PDB entry 8WHX | electron microscopy, 2.80 A resolution | chains a and j of the 50 polymer chains in the assembly

Chain a:
Molecule: 16S rRNA
From: Mycolicibacterium smegmatis MC2 155
Sequence (1528 nucleotides; numbered 1 to 1528; the number before each row is that of its first residue):
     1 UUUUUGUUUGGAGAGUUUGAUCCUGGCUCAGGACGAACGCUGGCGGCGUG
    51 CUUAACACAUGCAAGUCGAACGGAAAGGCCCUUUCGGGGGUACUCGAGUG
   101 GCGAACGGGUGAGUAACACGUGGGUGAUCUGCCCUGCACUUUGGGAUAAG
   151 CCUGGGAAACUGGGUCUAAUACCGAAUACACCCUGCUGGUCGCAUGGCCU
   201 GGUAGGGGAAAGCUUUUGCGGUGUGGGAUGGGCCCGCGGCCUAUCAGCUU
   251 GUUGGUGGGGUGAUGGCCUACCAAGGCGACGACGGGUAGCCGGCCUGAGA
   301 GGGUGACCGGCCACACUGGGACUGAGAUACGGCCCAGACUCCUACGGGAG
   351 GCAGCAGUGGGGAAUAUUGCACAAUGGGCGCAAGCCUGAUGCAGCGACGC
   401 CGCGUGAGGGAUGACGGCCUUCGGGUUGUAAACCUCUUUCAGCACAGACG
   451 AAGCGCAAGUGACGGUAUGUGCAGAAGAAGGACCGGCCAACUACGUGCCA
   501 GCAGCCGCGGUAAUACGUAGGGUCCGAGCGUUGUCCGGAAUUACUGGGCG
   551 UAAAGAGCUCGUAGGUGGUUUGUCGCGUUGUUCGUGAAAACUCACAGCUU
   601 AACUGUGGGCGUGCGGGCGAUACGGGCAGACUAGAGUACUGCAGGGGAGA
   651 CUGGAAUUCCUGGUGUAGCGGUGGAAUGCGCAGAUAUCAGGAGGAACACC
   701 GGUGGCGAAGGCGGGUCUCUGGGCAGUAACUGACGCUGAGGAGCGAAAGC
   751 GUGGGGAGCGAACAGGAUUAGAUACCCUGGUAGUCCACGCCGUAAACGGU
   801 GGGUACUAGGUGUGGGUUUCCUUCCUUGGGAUCCGUGCCGUAGCUAACGC
   851 AUUAAGUACCCCGCCUGGGGAGUACGGCCGCAAGGCUAAAACUCAAAGGA
   901 AUUGACGGGGGCCCGCACAAGCGGCGGAGCAUGUGGAUUAAUUCGAUGCA
   951 ACGCGAAGAACCUUACCUGGGUUUGACAUGCACAGGACGCCGGCAGAGAU
  1001 GUCGGUUCCCUUGUGGCCUGUGUGCAGGUGGUGCAUGGCUGUCGUCAGCU
  1051 CGUGUCGUGAGAUGUUGGGUUAAGUCCCGCAACGAGCGCAACCCUUGUCU
  1101 CAUGUUGCCAGCACGUUAUGGUGGGGACUCGUGAGAGACUGCCGGGGUCA
  1151 ACUCGGAGGAAGGUGGGGAUGACGUCAAGUCAUCAUGCCCCUUAUGUCCA
  1201 GGGCUUCACACAUGCUACAAUGGCCGGUACAAAGGGCUGCGAUGCCGUGA
  1251 GGUGGAGCGAAUCCUUUCAAAGCCGGUCUCAGUUCGGAUCGGGGUCUGCA
  1301 ACUCGACCCCGUGAAGUCGGAGUCGCUAGUAAUCGCAGAUCAGCAACGCU
  1351 GCGGUGAAUACGUUCCCGGGCCUUGUACACACCGCCCGUCACGUCAUGAA
  1401 AGUCGGUAACACCCGAAGCCGGUGGCCUAACCCUUGUGGAGGGAGCCGUC
  1451 GAAGGUGGGAUCGGCGAUUGGGACGAAGUCGUAACAAGGUAGCCGUACCG
  1501 GAAGGUGCGGCUGGAUCACCUCCUUUCU
Disordered / not traced: 1-8, 1524-1528

Chain j:
Protein: 30S ribosomal protein S9
From: Mycolicibacterium smegmatis MC2 155
Reference sequence: A0QSP9 (RS9_MYCS2); numbering as in UniProt (aligned over 1-150)
Chain sequence (150 residues; row label = number of the first residue in the row):
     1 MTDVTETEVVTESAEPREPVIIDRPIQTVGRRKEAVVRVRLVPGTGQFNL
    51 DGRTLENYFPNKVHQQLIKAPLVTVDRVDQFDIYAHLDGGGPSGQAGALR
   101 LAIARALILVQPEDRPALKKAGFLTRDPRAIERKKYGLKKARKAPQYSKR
Disordered / not traced: 1-24

Chain a / chain j interface:
Residue-residue contacts - 102 pairs, chain a then chain j:
  G924(a) - Gln146(j)  base contact
  C925(a) - Gln146(j)  sugar contact
  G948(a) - Lys149(j)  sugar contact
  C949(a) - Tyr147(j)  sugar contact
  C952(a) - Arg150(j)  base contact
  G1097(a) - Arg126(j)  hydrogen bond to the phosphate
  G1097(a) - Pro128(j)  sugar contact
  U1098(a) - Arg31(j)  salt bridge to the phosphate
  U1098(a) - Arg126(j)  salt bridge to the phosphate
  C1099(a) - Arg31(j)  salt bridge to the phosphate
  C1099(a) - Arg105(j)  salt bridge to the phosphate
  C1108(a) - Arg38(j)  hydrogen bond to the sugar
  C1109(a) - Arg38(j)  salt bridge to the phosphate
  A1110(a) - Gln27(j)  hydrogen bond to the sugar
  A1110(a) - Arg40(j)  hydrogen bond to the phosphate
  A1110(a) - His86(j)  salt bridge to the phosphate
  A1127(a) - Gln27(j)  sugar contact
  C1128(a) - Gln27(j)  sugar contact
  C1128(a) - Arg38(j)  hydrogen bond to the base
  U1129(a) - Val29(j)  phosphate contact
  U1129(a) - Arg31(j)  hydrogen bond to the phosphate
  U1129(a) - Val36(j)  sugar contact
  U1129(a) - Arg38(j)  sugar contact
  C1130(a) - Arg31(j)  salt bridge to the phosphate
  G1158(a) - Lys119(j)  salt bridge to the phosphate
  G1159(a) - Arg115(j)  salt bridge to the phosphate
  G1159(a) - Lys119(j)  salt bridge to the phosphate
  A1160(a) - Arg115(j)  salt bridge to the phosphate
  A1160(a) - Leu124(j)  sugar contact
  A1160(a) - Thr125(j)  phosphate contact
  A1161(a) - Thr125(j)  hydrogen bond to the phosphate
  G1167(a) - Glu132(j)  sugar contact
  G1167(a) - Lys135(j)  hydrogen bond to the sugar
  G1168(a) - Arg133(j)  hydrogen bond to the sugar
  G1168(a) - Lys135(j)  phosphate contact
  A1169(a) - Tyr136(j)  phosphate contact
  A1212(a) - Ser148(j)  phosphate contact
  A1212(a) - Arg150(j)  salt bridge to the phosphate
  U1213(a) - Gln146(j)  hydrogen bond to the phosphate
  U1213(a) - Ser148(j)  phosphate contact
  G1214(a) - Lys139(j)  salt bridge to the phosphate
  G1214(a) - Pro145(j)  phosphate contact
  G1214(a) - Gln146(j)  hydrogen bond to the phosphate
  A1229(a) - Arg53(j)  hydrogen bond to the sugar
  C1230(a) - Gly90(j)  hydrogen bond to the sugar
  C1230(a) - Gly91(j)  sugar contact
  C1230(a) - Pro92(j)  base contact
  C1230(a) - Gln95(j)  hydrogen bond to the sugar
  A1231(a) - Glu34(j)  hydrogen bond to the sugar
  A1231(a) - Asp88(j)  phosphate contact
  A1231(a) - Gly89(j)  hydrogen bond to the phosphate
  A1231(a) - Gly90(j)  hydrogen bond to the sugar
  A1232(a) - Glu34(j)  sugar contact
  U1323(a) - Lys149(j)  sugar contact
  C1324(a) - Gln146(j)  sugar contact
  C1324(a) - Tyr147(j)  sugar contact
  G1325(a) - Lys143(j)  sugar contact
  G1325(a) - Ala144(j)  hydrogen bond to the sugar
  G1325(a) - Tyr147(j)  phosphate contact
  C1326(a) - Arg142(j)  sugar contact
  U1327(a) - Arg142(j)  salt bridge to the phosphate
  A1328(a) - Arg142(j)  salt bridge to the phosphate
  G1329(a) - Arg32(j)  hydrogen bond to the base
  G1329(a) - Lys33(j)  base contact
  G1329(a) - Arg129(j)  base contact
  G1329(a) - Ala130(j)  sugar contact
  G1329(a) - Ile131(j)  sugar contact
  U1330(a) - Ala130(j)  phosphate contact
  U1330(a) - Ile131(j)  phosphate contact
  U1330(a) - Glu132(j)  hydrogen bond to the phosphate
  U1330(a) - Arg142(j)  phosphate contact
  A1331(a) - Lys140(j)  salt bridge to the phosphate
  A1331(a) - Ala141(j)  phosphate contact
  A1331(a) - Arg142(j)  hydrogen bond to the phosphate
  A1331(a) - Lys143(j)  hydrogen bond to the phosphate
  A1332(a) - Lys140(j)  salt bridge to the phosphate
  A1332(a) - Lys143(j)  salt bridge to the phosphate
  U1333(a) - Lys140(j)  hydrogen bond to the base
  C1349(a) - Lys139(j)  salt bridge to the phosphate
  U1350(a) - Lys134(j)  salt bridge to the phosphate
  U1350(a) - Tyr136(j)  phosphate contact
  U1350(a) - Gly137(j)  hydrogen bond to the phosphate
  U1350(a) - Leu138(j)  phosphate contact
  G1351(a) - Arg133(j)  salt bridge to the phosphate
  G1351(a) - Lys134(j)  salt bridge to the phosphate
  G1351(a) - Lys135(j)  phosphate contact
  G1351(a) - Tyr136(j)  hydrogen bond to the phosphate
  C1352(a) - Arg133(j)  phosphate contact
  C1352(a) - Lys134(j)  hydrogen bond to the phosphate
  G1354(a) - Lys33(j)  phosphate contact
  G1354(a) - Glu34(j)  phosphate contact
  G1354(a) - Gly90(j)  phosphate contact
  G1354(a) - Gly91(j)  hydrogen bond to the phosphate
  G1354(a) - Ile131(j)  phosphate contact
  U1355(a) - Lys33(j)  salt bridge to the phosphate
  U1355(a) - Gly91(j)  phosphate contact
  U1355(a) - Pro92(j)  phosphate contact
  U1355(a) - Ser93(j)  hydrogen bond to the phosphate
  U1355(a) - Gly94(j)  hydrogen bond to the phosphate
  G1356(a) - Lys33(j)  hydrogen bond to the base
  G1356(a) - His64(j)  salt bridge to the phosphate
  G1356(a) - Ser93(j)  hydrogen bond to the phosphate
Also at the interface, not in a pair above, chain a (51 interface residues in all): G1166, C1211, C1273, G1353
Also at the interface, not in a pair above, chain j (52 interface residues in all): Thr28, Pro60, Leu87

In short:
51 residues of chain a face 52 of chain j across their interface; the contacts include 31 hydrogen bonds and
24 salt bridges. Polar pairs include C1128(a)-Arg38(j), G1329(a)-Arg32(j) and U1333(a)-Lys140(j).
Here chain a is 16S rRNA and chain j is 30S ribosomal protein S9, both from Mycolicibacterium smegmatis MC2
155. Entry 8WHX (Cryo- EM structure of Mycobacterium smegmatis 70S ribosome and RafH) was determined by
electron microscopy (same publication as 8WHY, 8WI7, 8WI8, 8WI9, 8WIB, 8WIC, 8WID and 8WIF).
